5EK3 - chain A; structure by X-ray diffraction, 2.21 A resolution.

Chain A:
Molecule: Indoleamine 2,3-dioxygenase 1
From: Homo sapiens
Notes: EC 1.13.11.52
UniProtKB: P14902 (I23O1_HUMAN); residue numbers follow UniProt; this construct covers 1-403
Amino-acid sequence (403 residues; each row starts with the number of its first residue):
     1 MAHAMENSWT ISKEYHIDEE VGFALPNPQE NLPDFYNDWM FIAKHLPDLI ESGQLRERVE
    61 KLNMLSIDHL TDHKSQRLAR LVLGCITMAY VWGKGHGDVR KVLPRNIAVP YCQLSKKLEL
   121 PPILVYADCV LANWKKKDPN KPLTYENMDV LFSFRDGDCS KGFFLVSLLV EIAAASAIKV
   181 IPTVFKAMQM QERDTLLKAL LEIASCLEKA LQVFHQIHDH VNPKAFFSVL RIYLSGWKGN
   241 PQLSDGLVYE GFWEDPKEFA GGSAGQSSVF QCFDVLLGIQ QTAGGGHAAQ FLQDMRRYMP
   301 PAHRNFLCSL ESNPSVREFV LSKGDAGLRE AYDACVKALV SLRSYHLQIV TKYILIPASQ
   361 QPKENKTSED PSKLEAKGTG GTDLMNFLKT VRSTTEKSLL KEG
Unresolved in the structure: 1-11, 362-379
Curated features (UniProtKB/Swiss-Prot):
  - binding site (heme b): His346
Bound ions: heme Fe: His346 (together with 5PK)
Residues lining bound ligands:
  - 5PK ((1R)-1-cyclohexyl-2-[(5S)-5H-imidazo[1,5-b]isoindol-5-yl]ethanol): Tyr126, Cys129, Val130, Phe163, Phe164, Ser167, Phe226, Arg231, Leu234, Gly262, Ser263, Ala264, His346, Ile354, Leu384
  - heme (HEM): Tyr126, Phe163, Val166, Ser167, Val170, Glu171, Phe214, Ile217, Val221, Phe226, Ser263, Ala264, Gly265, Phe270, Phe291, Arg343, His346, Ile349, Val350, Tyr353, Ile354, Leu384, Phe387, Leu388, Val391

Summary:
Bound to chain A: heme and compound 5PK. From UniProt: heme b-binding residue His346.
Chain A is Indoleamine 2,3-dioxygenase 1 (Homo sapiens); the structure, Crystal structure of the indoleamine
2,3-dioxygenagse 1 (IDO1) complexed with NLG919 analogue, was determined by X-ray diffraction (same
publication as 5ETW, 5EK2 and 5EK4).
